Entry 7TMM (electron microscopy, 3.50 A resolution); this record covers chains K and L of the 16 polymer chains in the assembly.

# Chain K
Molecule: V-ATPase subunit E
Source organism: Saccharomyces cerevisiae
UniProt: A0A6A5Q7Y8 (A0A6A5Q7Y8_YEASX); residue numbers follow UniProt; this construct covers 1-233
Sequence (233 residues; row label = number of the first residue in the row):
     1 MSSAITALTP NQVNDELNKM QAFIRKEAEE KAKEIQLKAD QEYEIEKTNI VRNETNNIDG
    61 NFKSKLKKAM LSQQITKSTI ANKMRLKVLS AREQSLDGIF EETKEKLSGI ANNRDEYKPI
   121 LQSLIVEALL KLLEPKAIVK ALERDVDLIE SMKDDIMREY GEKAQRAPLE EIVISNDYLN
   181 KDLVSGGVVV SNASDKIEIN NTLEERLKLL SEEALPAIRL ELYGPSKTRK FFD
Unresolved in the structure: 1-20, 233

# Chain L
Molecule: V-type proton ATPase subunit G
Source organism: Saccharomyces cerevisiae
UniProt: A0A6L0ZI53 (A0A6L0ZI53_YEASX); residue numbers follow UniProt; this construct covers 1-114
Sequence (114 residues; row label = number of the first residue in the row):
     1 MSQKNGIATL LQAEKEAHEI VSKARKYRQD KLKQAKTDAA KEIDSYKIQK DKELKEFEQK
    61 NAGGVGELEK KAEAGVQGEL AEIKKIAEKK KDDVVKILIE TVIKPSAEVH INAL
Unresolved in the structure: 1-13, 113-114

# Chain K / chain L interface
Residue-residue contacts (42; chain K residue first):
  Gln21(K) - Ala17(L)
  Arg25(K) - Ala17(L)
  Ala28(K) - Val21(L)  hydrophobic
  Ala32(K) - Ala24(L)
  Ile35(K) - Arg28(L)
  Gln36(K) - Lys31(L)
  Ala39(K) - Leu32(L)  hydrophobic
  Tyr43(K) - Ala35(L)  hydrophobic
  Tyr43(K) - Asp38(L)
  Lys47(K) - Asp38(L)
  Lys47(K) - Glu42(L)
  Glu54(K) - Tyr46(L)
  Val88(K) - Glu79(L)
  Ala91(K) - Ile83(L)
  Arg92(K) - Ile83(L)
  Ser95(K) - Ala87(L)
  Ile99(K) - Lys91(L)
  Ile99(K) - Val94(L)  hydrophobic
  Ile99(K) - Val95(L)
  Phe100(K) - Leu98(L)  hydrophobic
  Thr103(K) - Val95(L)
  Thr103(K) - Leu98(L)
  Thr103(K) - Ile99(L)
  Lys106(K) - Val95(L)
  Leu107(K) - Ile99(L)  hydrophobic
  Leu107(K) - Val102(L)  hydrophobic
  Ile120(K) - Ile103(L)
  Ser123(K) - Pro105(L)
  Leu124(K) - Pro105(L)  hydrophobic
  Glu127(K) - Ser106(L)
  Leu130(K) - Ala107(L)
  Leu130(K) - Glu108(L)
  Leu133(K) - Val109(L)  hydrophobic
  Arg206(K) - Val102(L)  hydrogen bond (side chain-backbone)
  Arg206(K) - Pro105(L)
  Leu210(K) - Leu98(L)  hydrophobic
  Leu210(K) - Thr101(L)
  Leu210(K) - Val102(L)  hydrophobic
  Ile218(K) - Val94(L)  hydrophobic
  Leu222(K) - Lys90(L)
  Leu222(K) - Val94(L)  hydrophobic
  Tyr223(K) - Ile83(L)
Also at the interface, not in a pair above, chain K (40 interface residues in all): Glu29, Ile58, Phe62, Met84, Lys87, Glu102, Lys163, Leu203, Leu207, Glu221
Also at the interface, not in a pair above, chain L (34 interface residues in all): Ile20, Lys50, Glu53, Val76, Leu80, Ile86, Lys104

# In short
The interface between chain K and chain L involves 40 residues on one side and 34 on the other, with 1
hydrogen bond. The hydrogen-bonded pair is Arg206(K)-Val102(L).
Chain K is V-ATPase subunit E and chain L is V-type proton ATPase subunit G, both from Saccharomyces
cerevisiae; the structure, Complete V1 Complex from Saccharomyces cerevisiae, was determined by electron
microscopy, deposited together with 7TMO, 7TMP, 7TMQ, 7TMR, 7TMS and 7TMT.
